6W0I - chains A and B of the 3 polymer chains in the assembly; structure by X-ray diffraction, 2.33 A resolution.

[Chain A]
Name: Fab Heavy Chain
Source organism: Rattus norvegicus
Notes: antibody fragment or engineered binder
Chain sequence (219 residues; numbered 1 to 219; the number before each row is that of its first residue):
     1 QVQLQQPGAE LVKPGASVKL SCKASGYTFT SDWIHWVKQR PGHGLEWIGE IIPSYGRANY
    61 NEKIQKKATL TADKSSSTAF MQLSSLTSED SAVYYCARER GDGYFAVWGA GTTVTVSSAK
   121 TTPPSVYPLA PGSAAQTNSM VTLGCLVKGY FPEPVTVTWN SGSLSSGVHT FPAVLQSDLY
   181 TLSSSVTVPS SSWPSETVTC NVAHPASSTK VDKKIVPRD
Disulfides: Cys22-Cys96, Cys145-Cys200

[Chain B]
Name: Fab Light Chain
Source organism: Rattus norvegicus
Notes: antibody fragment or engineered binder
Chain sequence (212 residues; row label = number of the first residue in the row):
     1 DILLTQSPAI LSVSPGERVS FSCRASQSIG TDIHWYQQRT NGSPRLLIKY ASESISGIPS
    61 RFSGSGSGTD FTLSINSVES EDIANYYCQQ SNRWPFTFGS GTKLEIKRAD AAPTVSIFPP
   121 SSEQLTSGGA SVVCFLNNFY PKDINVKWKI DGSERQNGVL NSWTDQDSKD STYSMSSTLT
   181 LTKDEYERHN SYTCEATHKT STSPIVKSFN RN
Disulfides: Cys23-Cys88, Cys134-Cys194

[How chain A and chain B interact]
Residue-residue contacts (75; chain A residue first):
  His35(A) with Phe96(B)
  Gln39(A) with Gln38(B), hydrogen bond; Tyr87(B), hydrogen bond
  His43(A) with Tyr87(B)
  Gly44(A) with Tyr87(B)
  Leu45(A) with Pro44(B), hydrophobic; Tyr87(B); Phe98(B)
  Trp47(A) with Trp94(B), hydrophobic; Pro95(B), hydrophobic; Phe96(B)
  Glu50(A) with Trp94(B), hydrogen bond
  Asn59(A) with Trp94(B)
  Tyr60(A) with Trp94(B)
  Tyr95(A) with Gln38(B), hydrogen bond; Gly42(B), hydrogen bond (side chain-backbone); Ser43(B)
  Glu99(A) with Phe96(B)
  Asp102(A) with Tyr50(B), hydrogen bond (backbone-side chain)
  Gly103(A) with His34(B), hydrogen bond (backbone-side chain); Gln89(B), hydrogen bond (backbone-side chain); Ser91(B); Phe96(B)
  Tyr104(A) with His34(B); Tyr36(B); Leu46(B), hydrophobic; Lys49(B), hydrogen bond; Tyr50(B), hydrophobic
  Phe105(A) with Tyr36(B), hydrogen bond (backbone-side chain); Leu46(B); Gln89(B); Phe96(B), hydrophobic; Phe98(B), hydrophobic
  Trp108(A) with Tyr36(B); Pro44(B); Phe98(B), hydrophobic
  Gly109(A) with Ser43(B), hydrogen bond (backbone-side chain)
  Tyr127(A) with Ser121(B); Gln124(B); Ser127(B)
  Pro128(A) with Ser121(B); Glu123(B)
  Leu129(A) with Phe118(B); Phe135(B), hydrophobic
  Ala130(A) with Phe118(B)
  Pro131(A) with Phe118(B)
  Gly132(A) with Pro119(B)
  Thr142(A) with Ser116(B); Phe118(B)
  Lys148(A) with Gln124(B)
  Ser165(A) with Lys169(B)
  Ser166(A) with Lys169(B)
  Gly167(A) with Lys169(B)
  Val168(A) with Lys169(B)
  His169(A) with Asn137(B); Asn138(B), hydrogen bond; Ser174(B), hydrogen bond
  Phe171(A) with Phe135(B), hydrophobic; Asn137(B); Ser162(B); Thr164(B); Ser174(B); Met175(B); Ser176(B)
  Pro172(A) with Ser162(B), hydrogen bond (backbone-side chain); Trp163(B)
  Val174(A) with Leu160(B), hydrophobic; Asn161(B)
  Gln176(A) with Leu160(B)
  Ser183(A) with Phe135(B)
  Ser184(A) with Phe135(B)
  Ser185(A) with Phe135(B); Asn137(B), hydrogen bond
  Lys213(A) with Glu123(B), salt bridge
  Arg218(A) with Pro119(B), hydrogen bond (side chain-backbone)
Other interface residues (no listed pair), chain A (46 interface residues in all): Val37, Ala106, Ala110, Leu143, Gly144, Leu146, Thr170
Other interface residues (no listed pair), chain B (39 interface residues in all): Pro120, Ser131, Val133, Asp167

[Summary]
46 residues of chain A face 39 of chain B across their interface; the contacts include 16 hydrogen bonds and 1
salt bridge. Polar pairs include Lys213(A)-Glu123(B), Gln39(A)-Gln38(B) and Gln39(A)-Tyr87(B).
Chain A is Fab Heavy Chain and chain B is Fab Light Chain, both from Rattus norvegicus; the structure,
Closed-gate KcsA soaked in 10mM KCl/5mM BaCl2, was determined by X-ray diffraction, deposited together with
6W0A, 6W0B, 6W0C, 6W0D, 6W0E, 6W0F and 3 further entries.
